PDB entry 6VN0 | electron microscopy, 4.25 A resolution (low resolution: residue-level contacts below are approximate; hydrogen-bond / salt-bridge calls are withheld) | chains A and B of the 12 polymer chains in the assembly

Chain A:
Molecule: Envelope glycoprotein gp160
Source organism: Human immunodeficiency virus 1
Reference sequence: Q2N0S6 (Q2N0S6_9HIV1); the construct lacks a stretch of the UniProt sequence and is renumbered around it, so the offset changes along the chain: 31-141 = UniProt 30-140; 150-184 = UniProt 141-175; 191-309 = UniProt 190-308; 312-323 = UniProt 309-320; 2 more segments
Amino-acid sequence (475 residues; each row starts with the number of its first residue; note: 17 numbers in that range are skipped by the numbering (no residue carries them; nothing is unmodelled there); a row labelled like 184A-184N holds insertion residues (184A, then the next letters in order)):
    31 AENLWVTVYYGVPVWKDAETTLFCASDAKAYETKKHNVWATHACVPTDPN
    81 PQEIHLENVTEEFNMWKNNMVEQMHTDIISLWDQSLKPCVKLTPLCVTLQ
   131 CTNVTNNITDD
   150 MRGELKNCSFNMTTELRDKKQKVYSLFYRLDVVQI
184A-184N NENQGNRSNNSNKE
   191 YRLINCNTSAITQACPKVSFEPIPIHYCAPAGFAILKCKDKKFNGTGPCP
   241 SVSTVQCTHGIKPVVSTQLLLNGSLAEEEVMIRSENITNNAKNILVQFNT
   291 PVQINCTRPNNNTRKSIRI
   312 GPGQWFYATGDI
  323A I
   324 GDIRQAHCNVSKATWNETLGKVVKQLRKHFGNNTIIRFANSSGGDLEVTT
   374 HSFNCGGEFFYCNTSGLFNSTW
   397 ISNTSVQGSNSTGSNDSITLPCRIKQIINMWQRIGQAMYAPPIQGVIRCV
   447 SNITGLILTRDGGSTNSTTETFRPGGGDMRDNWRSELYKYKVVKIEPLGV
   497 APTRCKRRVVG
Not modelled in the structure: 31-32, 60-64, 184A-184N, 397-413, 459-464, 504-507
Differences from the reference sequence: conflict Lys64 (Glu63 in Q2N0S6), Trp316 (Ala313 in Q2N0S6), Asn332 (Thr330 in Q2N0S6), Cys501 (Ala498 in Q2N0S6)
Disulfide bonds: Cys54-Cys74, Cys119-Cys205, Cys126-Cys196, Cys131-Cys157, Cys218-Cys247, Cys228-Cys239, Cys296-Cys331, Cys378-Cys445, Cys385-Cys418
Glycans and other covalent adducts: glycan linked to Asn88; N-acetylglucosamine (NAG) linked to Asn133, Asn156, Asn160, Asn197, Asn234, Asn262, Asn276, Asn295, Asn301, Asn332, Asn355, Asn386, Asn392, Asn448
From the paper describing this entry:
  - post-translational modification sites: Asn88

Chain B:
Molecule: Envelope glycoprotein gp41
Source organism: Human immunodeficiency virus 1
Reference sequence: Q2N0S6 (Q2N0S6_9HIV1); residues 512-664 here correspond to UniProt positions 509-661 (UniProt number = residue number - 3)
Amino-acid sequence (153 residues; row label = number of the first residue in the row):
   512 AVGIGAVFLGFLGAAGSTMGAASMTLTVQARNLLSGIVQQQSNLLRAPEA
   562 QQHLLKLTVWGIKQLQARVLAVERYLRDQQLLGIWGCSGKLICCTNVPWN
   612 SSWSNRNLSEIWDNMTWLQWDKEISNYTQIIYGLLEESQNQQEKNEQDLL
   662 ALD
Not modelled in the structure: 512-517, 553-567, 662-664
Differences from the reference sequence: conflict Pro559 (Ile556 in Q2N0S6), Cys605 (Thr602 in Q2N0S6)
Disulfide bonds: Cys598-Cys604
Glycans and other covalent adducts: N-acetylglucosamine (NAG) linked to Asn611, Asn618, Asn637
From the paper describing this entry:
  - post-translational modification sites: Asn611, Asn637

Chain A / chain B interface:
Residue-residue contacts (106; chain A residue first):
  Leu34(A) with Pro609(B); Trp610(B); Leu619(B)
  Trp35(A) with Asn607(B); Val608(B); Pro609(B); Trp610(B)
  Val36(A) with Thr606(B); Val608(B); Pro609(B); Trp610(B); Ile642(B)
  Thr37(A) with Ile603(B); Cys604(B)
  Val38(A) with Leu593(B); Trp596(B); Leu602(B); Ile603(B); Cys604(B); Thr606(B)
  Tyr39(A) with Leu602(B); Ile603(B); Trp623(B); Trp628(B)
  Tyr40(A) with Leu537(B); Leu544(B); Leu602(B)
  Gly41(A) with Leu537(B); Gln540(B)
  Val42(A) with Leu537(B); Trp628(B)
  Pro43(A) with Leu523(B); Ala526(B); Trp628(B)
  Val44(A) with Trp628(B); Leu629(B)
  Trp45(A) with Ala526(B); Leu629(B)
  Lys46(A) with Asp632(B)
  Phe53(A) with Val549(B); Lys574(B); Gln575(B); Ala578(B)
  Cys54(A) with Trp571(B)
  Thr71(A) with Leu568(B)
  His72(A) with Trp571(B)
  Ala73(A) with Trp571(B)
  Cys74(A) with Gln552(B); Trp571(B)
  Val75(A) with Gln552(B)
  Asn80(A) with Ile548(B)
  Gln82(A) with Val518(B); Phe519(B)
  Ile84(A) with Phe519(B); Gly521(B); Phe522(B)
  Leu86(A) with Leu523(B); Gly524(B)
  Glu87(A) with Gly527(B)
  Asn88(A) with Gly527(B)
  Val89(A) with Ala526(B); Gly527(B)
  Asp107(A) with Trp571(B); Lys574(B)
  Leu111(A) with Trp571(B)
  Gln114(A) with Leu568(B); Val570(B)
  Cys218(A) with Ile548(B)
  Ala219(A) with Gly547(B); Ile548(B)
  Pro220(A) with Gly547(B)
  Ala221(A) with Leu544(B); Leu545(B); Ser546(B); Gly547(B); Gln550(B); Arg585(B)
  Phe223(A) with Arg585(B)
  Val245(A) with Phe519(B)
  Gln246(A) with Phe519(B); Ile548(B)
  Ile491(A) with Phe522(B)
  Leu494(A) with Leu593(B)
  Val496(A) with Trp631(B); Ile635(B); Ile642(B)
  Ala497(A) with Trp610(B); Trp623(B); Trp631(B)
  Pro498(A) with Trp610(B); Leu619(B); Ile622(B); Trp623(B); Trp631(B)
  Arg500(A) with Leu619(B)
  Cys501(A) with Cys605(B), disulfide
  Lys502(A) with Cys605(B); Asn607(B)
  Arg503(A) with Trp596(B); Gly597(B); Cys598(B); Cys604(B); Cys605(B); Thr606(B); Asn607(B); Ser649(B)
Other interface residues (no listed pair), chain A (55 interface residues in all): Thr77, His85, Gly222, Ala224, Thr244, Cys247, Lys490, Pro493, Thr499
Other interface residues (no listed pair), chain B (59 interface residues in all): Leu520, Ala525, Ala533, Ala541, Ala582, Asp589, Gln590, Leu592, Trp614, Tyr643, Leu646
Cross-chain cystine bridges: Cys501(A)-Cys605(B)

Overview:
55 residues of chain A and 59 residues of chain B are in contact, with 1 disulfide bond. Covalently linked
N-acetylglucosamine: at Asn133(A), Asn156(A), Asn160(A), Asn197(A), Asn234(A) and Asn262(A) and 8 more.
Covalently linked N-acetylglucosamine: at Asn611(B), Asn618(B) and Asn637(B). The paper reports modification
sites Asn88(A) and Asn611(B) among others.
Here chain A is Envelope glycoprotein gp160 and chain B is Envelope glycoprotein gp41, both from Human
immunodeficiency virus 1. Entry 6VN0 (BG505 SOSIP.v4.1 in complex with rhesus macaque Fab RM20F) was
determined by electron microscopy together with 6VOR, 6VSR, 6VO1 and 6VLR from the same study.
